Entry 4AKH (X-ray diffraction, 3.60 A resolution); this record covers chain A.

# Chain A
Name: Glutathione S-transferase class-mu 26 kDa isozyme, dynein heavy chain cytoplasmic
Organism: Schistosoma japonicum
Notes: EC 2.5.1.18
Reference sequence: chimeric construct of P08515, P36022: residues 1-217 from P08515 (GST26_SCHJA) positions 2-218 (UniProt number = residue number + 1); residues 1364-3038 from P36022 positions 1364-3038 (same numbers); residues 3292-4092 from P36022 positions 3292-4092 (same numbers)
Amino-acid sequence (2695 residues; row label = number of the first residue in the row; note: 1397 numbers in that range are skipped by the numbering (no residue carries them; nothing is unmodelled there)):
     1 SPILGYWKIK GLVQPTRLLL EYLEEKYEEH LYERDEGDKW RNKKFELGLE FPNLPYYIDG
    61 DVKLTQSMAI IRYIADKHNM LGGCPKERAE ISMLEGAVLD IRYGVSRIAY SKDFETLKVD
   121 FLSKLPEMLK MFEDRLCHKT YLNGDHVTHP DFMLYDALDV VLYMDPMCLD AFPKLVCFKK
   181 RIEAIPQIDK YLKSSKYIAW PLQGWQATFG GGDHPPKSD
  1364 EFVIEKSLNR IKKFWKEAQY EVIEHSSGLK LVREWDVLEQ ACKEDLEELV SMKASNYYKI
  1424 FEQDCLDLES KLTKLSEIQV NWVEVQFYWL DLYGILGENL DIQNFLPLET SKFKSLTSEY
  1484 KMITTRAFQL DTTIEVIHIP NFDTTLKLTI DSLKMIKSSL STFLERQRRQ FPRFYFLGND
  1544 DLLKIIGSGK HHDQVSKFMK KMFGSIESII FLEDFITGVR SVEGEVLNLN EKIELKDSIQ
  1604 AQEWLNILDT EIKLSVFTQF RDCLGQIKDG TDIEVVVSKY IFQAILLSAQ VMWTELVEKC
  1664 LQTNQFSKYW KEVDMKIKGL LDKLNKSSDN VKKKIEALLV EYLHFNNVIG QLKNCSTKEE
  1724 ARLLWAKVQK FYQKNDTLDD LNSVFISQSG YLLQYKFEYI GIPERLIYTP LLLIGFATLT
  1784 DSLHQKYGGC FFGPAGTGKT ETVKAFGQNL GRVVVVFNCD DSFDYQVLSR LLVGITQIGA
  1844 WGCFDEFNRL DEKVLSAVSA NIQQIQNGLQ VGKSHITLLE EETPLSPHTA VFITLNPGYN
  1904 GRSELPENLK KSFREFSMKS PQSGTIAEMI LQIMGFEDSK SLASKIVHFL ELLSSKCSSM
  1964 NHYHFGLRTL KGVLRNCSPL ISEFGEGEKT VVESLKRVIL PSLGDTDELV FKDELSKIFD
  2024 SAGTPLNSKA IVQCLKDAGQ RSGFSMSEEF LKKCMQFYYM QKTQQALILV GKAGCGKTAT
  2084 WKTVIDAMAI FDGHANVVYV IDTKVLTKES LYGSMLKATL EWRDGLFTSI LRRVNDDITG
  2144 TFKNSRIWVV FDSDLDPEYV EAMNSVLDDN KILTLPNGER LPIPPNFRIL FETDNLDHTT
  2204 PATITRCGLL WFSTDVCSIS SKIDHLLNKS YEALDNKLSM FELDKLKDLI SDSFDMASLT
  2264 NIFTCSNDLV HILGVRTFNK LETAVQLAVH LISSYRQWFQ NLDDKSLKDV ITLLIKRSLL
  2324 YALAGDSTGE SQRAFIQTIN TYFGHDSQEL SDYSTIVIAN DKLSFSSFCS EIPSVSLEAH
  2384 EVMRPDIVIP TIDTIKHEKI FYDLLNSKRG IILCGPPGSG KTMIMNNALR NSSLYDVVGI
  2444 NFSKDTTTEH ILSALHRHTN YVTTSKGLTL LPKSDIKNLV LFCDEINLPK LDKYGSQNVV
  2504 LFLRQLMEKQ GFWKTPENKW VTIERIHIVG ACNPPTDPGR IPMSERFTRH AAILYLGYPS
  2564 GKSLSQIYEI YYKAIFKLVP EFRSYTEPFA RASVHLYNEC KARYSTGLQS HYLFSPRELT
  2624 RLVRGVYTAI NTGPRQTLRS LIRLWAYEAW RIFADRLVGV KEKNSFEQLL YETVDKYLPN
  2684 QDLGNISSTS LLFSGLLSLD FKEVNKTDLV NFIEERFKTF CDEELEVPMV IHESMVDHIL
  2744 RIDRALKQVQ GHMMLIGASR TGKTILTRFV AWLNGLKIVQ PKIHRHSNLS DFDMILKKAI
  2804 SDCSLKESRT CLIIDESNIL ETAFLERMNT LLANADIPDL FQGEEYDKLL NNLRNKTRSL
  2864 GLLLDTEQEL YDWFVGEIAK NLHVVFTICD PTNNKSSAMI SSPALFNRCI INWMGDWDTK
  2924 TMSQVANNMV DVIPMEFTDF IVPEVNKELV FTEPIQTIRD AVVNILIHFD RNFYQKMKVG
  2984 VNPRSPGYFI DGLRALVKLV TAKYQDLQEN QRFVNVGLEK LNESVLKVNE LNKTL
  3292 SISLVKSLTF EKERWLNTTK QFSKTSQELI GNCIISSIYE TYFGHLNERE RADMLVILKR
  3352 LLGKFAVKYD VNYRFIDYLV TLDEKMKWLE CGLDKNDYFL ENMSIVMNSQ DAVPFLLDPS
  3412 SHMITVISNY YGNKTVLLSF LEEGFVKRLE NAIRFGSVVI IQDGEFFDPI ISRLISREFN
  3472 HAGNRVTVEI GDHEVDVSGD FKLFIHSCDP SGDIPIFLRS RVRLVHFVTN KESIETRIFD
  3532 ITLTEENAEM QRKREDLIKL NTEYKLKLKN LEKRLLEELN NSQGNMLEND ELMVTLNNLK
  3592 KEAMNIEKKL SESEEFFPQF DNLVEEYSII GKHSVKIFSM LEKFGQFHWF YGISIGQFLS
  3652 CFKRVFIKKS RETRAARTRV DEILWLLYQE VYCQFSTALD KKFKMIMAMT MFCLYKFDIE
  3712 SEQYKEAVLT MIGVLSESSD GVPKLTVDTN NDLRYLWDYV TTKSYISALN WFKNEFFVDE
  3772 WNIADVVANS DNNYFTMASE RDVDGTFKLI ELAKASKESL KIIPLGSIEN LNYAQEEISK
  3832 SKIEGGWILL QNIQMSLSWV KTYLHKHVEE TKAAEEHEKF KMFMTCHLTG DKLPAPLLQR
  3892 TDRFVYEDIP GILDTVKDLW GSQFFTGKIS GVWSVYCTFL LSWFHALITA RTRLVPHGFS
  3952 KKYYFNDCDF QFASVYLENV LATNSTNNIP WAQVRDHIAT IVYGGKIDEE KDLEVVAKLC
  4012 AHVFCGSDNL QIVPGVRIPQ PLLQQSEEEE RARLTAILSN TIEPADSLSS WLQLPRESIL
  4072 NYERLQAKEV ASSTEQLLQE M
Not modelled in the structure: 217-219, 1364, 2944-2959, 3029-3038, 3292-3296, 3659-3668
Construct notes: linker (218-219); conflict Ile1630 (Leu in P36022), Asp3782 (Glu in P36022)
Bound ions: Mg2+: Thr2081, Glu2195 (together with ATP)
Ligand contacts:
  - AMP-PNP (ANP; phosphoaminophosphonic acid-adenylate ester): Val2391, Ile2392, Thr2394, Thr2397, Pro2419, Pro2420, Gly2421, Ser2422, Gly2423, Lys2424, Thr2425, Met2426, Asp2487, Ala2534, Cys2535, Asn2536, Ile2570, Tyr2571, Tyr2574, Pro2619, Arg2620, Thr2623
  - ATP (adenosine-5'-triphosphate): Phe2047, Ser2048, Lys2075, Ala2076, Gly2077, Cys2078, Gly2079, Lys2080, Thr2081, Ala2082, Asp2155, Glu2195, Val2219, Cys2220, Ser2224, Lys2225, His2228, Leu2229, Phe2281, Arg2507, Glu2511, Arg2549, Arg2552
Swiss-Prot annotation at these positions:
  - binding site (glutathione): Tyr6, Trp7, Trp40 to Lys44, Asn53, Leu54, Gln66, Ser67
  - binding site (substrate): Tyr110
  - binding site (ATP): Gly1796 to Thr1803, Gly2074 to Thr2081, Gly2418 to Thr2425, Gly2760 to Thr2767
What the authors report for this chain:
  - catalytic residues: Glu2819 (proposed by the authors, not directly observed)

# Summary
Chain A binds ATP and AMP-PNP. Thr2081 and Glu2195 form the Mg2+ site. From UniProt: 11 glutathione-binding
residues, substrate-binding residue Tyr110 and 32 ATP-binding residues. The paper reports the catalytic
residue Glu2819.
Chain A is Glutathione S-transferase class-mu 26 kDa isozyme, dynein heavy chain cytoplasmic (Schistosoma
japonicum); the structure, Dynein Motor Domain - AMPPNP complex, was determined by X-ray diffraction (same
publication as 4AI6, 4AKG and 4AKI).
